PDB entry 5FHS | X-ray diffraction, 2.70 A resolution | chains P and Q of the 28 polymer chains in the assembly

[Chain P]
Molecule: Proteasome subunit alpha type-3
Source organism: Saccharomyces cerevisiae (strain ATCC 204508 / S288c)
Notes: EC 3.4.25.1
UniProt: P23638 (PSA3_YEAST); residues 0-257 here correspond to UniProt positions 1-258 (UniProt number = residue number + 1)
Amino-acid sequence (258 residues; numbered 0 to 257; the number before each row is that of its first residue; numbering starts at 0):
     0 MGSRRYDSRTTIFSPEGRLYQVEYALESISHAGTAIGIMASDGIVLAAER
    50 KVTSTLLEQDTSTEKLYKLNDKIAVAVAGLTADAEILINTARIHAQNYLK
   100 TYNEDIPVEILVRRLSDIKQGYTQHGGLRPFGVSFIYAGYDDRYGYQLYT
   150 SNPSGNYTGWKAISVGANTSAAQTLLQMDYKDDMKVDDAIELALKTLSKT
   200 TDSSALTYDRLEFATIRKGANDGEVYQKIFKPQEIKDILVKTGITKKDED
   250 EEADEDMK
Not modelled in the structure: 0, 245-257
Swiss-Prot annotation at these positions:
  - cross-link (Glycyl lysine isopeptide (Lys-Gly)): Lys99 (interchain with G-Cter in ubiquitin), Lys198 (interchain with G-Cter in ubiquitin), Lys230 (interchain with G-Cter in ubiquitin)

[Chain Q]
Molecule: Proteasome subunit alpha type-4
Source organism: Saccharomyces cerevisiae (strain ATCC 204508 / S288c)
Notes: EC 3.4.25.1
UniProt: P40303 (PSA4_YEAST); residues -1 to 252 here correspond to UniProt positions 1-254 (UniProt number = residue number + 2)
Amino-acid sequence (254 residues; row label = number of the first residue in the row; numbers below 1 keep their minus sign (Met-1 is residue -1)):
    -1 MSGYDRALSIFSPDGHIFQVEYALEAVKRGTCAVGVKGKNCVVLGCERRS
    49 TLKLQDTRITPSKVSKIDSHVVLSFSGLNADSRILIEKARVEAQSHRLTL
    99 EDPVTVEYLTRYVAGVQQRYTQSGGVRPFGVSTLIAGFDPRDDEPKLYQT
   149 EPSGIYSSWSAQTIGRNSKTVREFLEKNYDRKEPPATVEECVKLTVRSLL
   199 EVVQTGAKNIEITVVKPDSDIVALSSEEINQYVTQIEQEKQEQQEQDKKK
   249 KSNH
Not modelled in the structure: -1 to 0, 241-252
Swiss-Prot annotation at these positions:
  - modified residue: Thr58 (Phosphothreonine)

[Chain P / chain Q interface]
Contacting residue pairs - 75 pairs, chain P then chain Q:
  Arg3(P) - Arg4(Q)  hydrogen bond (backbone-side chain)
  Asp6(P) - Tyr2(Q)  hydrogen bond
  Asp6(P) - Arg4(Q)  salt bridge
  Arg8(P) - Arg4(Q)
  Thr10(P) - Leu6(Q)
  Thr10(P) - Arg125(Q)
  Ile11(P) - Leu6(Q)  hydrophobic
  Ile11(P) - Gln17(Q)
  Phe12(P) - Gln17(Q)  hydrogen bond (backbone-side chain)
  Phe12(P) - Tyr20(Q)  hydrophobic
  Phe12(P) - Ala21(Q)  hydrophobic
  Phe12(P) - Ala24(Q)  hydrophobic
  Phe12(P) - Leu76(Q)  hydrophobic
  Phe12(P) - Arg125(Q)
  Phe12(P) - Pro126(Q)
  Phe12(P) - Gly128(Q)
  Ser13(P) - Tyr20(Q)
  Pro14(P) - Tyr20(Q)  hydrophobic
  Pro14(P) - Glu23(Q)
  Glu15(P) - Glu23(Q)
  Glu15(P) - Arg27(Q)  hydrogen bond (backbone-side chain)
  Gly16(P) - Tyr20(Q)
  Gly16(P) - Glu23(Q)
  Gly16(P) - Ala24(Q)
  Gly16(P) - Arg27(Q)  hydrogen bond (backbone-side chain)
  Arg17(P) - Arg27(Q)
  Leu18(P) - Arg125(Q)
  Met38(P) - Asp54(Q)
  Met38(P) - Arg56(Q)
  Arg112(P) - Arg81(Q)
  Ser115(P) - Arg81(Q)  hydrogen bond (backbone-side chain)
  Asp116(P) - Arg81(Q)  salt bridge
  Asp116(P) - Ile82(Q)
  Gln119(P) - Ala78(Q)
  Gln119(P) - Asp79(Q)
  Gln119(P) - Ile82(Q)
  Thr122(P) - Arg125(Q)  hydrogen bond (backbone-side chain)
  Gln123(P) - Tyr118(Q)
  Gln123(P) - Gly123(Q)
  Gln123(P) - Val124(Q)
  Gln123(P) - Arg125(Q)  hydrogen bond (backbone-backbone)
  Gln123(P) - Pro126(Q)
  Gln123(P) - Phe127(Q)
  His124(P) - Gly123(Q)
  His124(P) - Val124(Q)
  Gly125(P) - Tyr2(Q)
  Gly125(P) - Gly123(Q)
  Gly126(P) - Tyr2(Q)
  Tyr143(P) - Arg56(Q)  hydrogen bond (backbone-side chain)
  Tyr143(P) - Ile57(Q)  hydrophobic
  Tyr145(P) - Arg56(Q)  hydrogen bond (backbone-side chain)
  Gln146(P) - Ile57(Q)
  Leu147(P) - Ile57(Q)
  Tyr148(P) - Ile57(Q)
  Ser153(P) - Ala78(Q)
  Gly154(P) - Ala78(Q)
  Gly154(P) - Arg81(Q)  hydrogen bond (backbone-side chain)
  Asn155(P) - Asn77(Q)
  Asn155(P) - Ala78(Q)
  Tyr156(P) - Pro59(Q)  hydrophobic
  Tyr156(P) - Arg81(Q)
  Gly158(P) - Gln53(Q)
  Gly158(P) - Asp54(Q)  hydrogen bond (backbone-backbone)
  Gly158(P) - Ile57(Q)
  Gly158(P) - Thr58(Q)  hydrogen bond (backbone-side chain)
  Trp159(P) - Lys51(Q)
  Trp159(P) - Leu52(Q)
  Trp159(P) - Gln53(Q)
  Trp159(P) - Asp54(Q)
  Lys160(P) - Leu52(Q)  hydrogen bond (backbone-backbone)
  Lys160(P) - Gln53(Q)
  Ala161(P) - Leu52(Q)
  Leu175(P) - Leu52(Q)
  Gln176(P) - Lys51(Q)
  Gln176(P) - Leu52(Q)
Also at the interface, not in a pair above, chain P (40 interface residues in all): Thr157, Gln172, Tyr179
Also at the interface, not in a pair above, chain Q (31 interface residues in all): Leu50

[Overview]
40 residues of chain P face 31 of chain Q across their interface; the contacts include 14 hydrogen bonds and 2
salt bridges. Polar pairs include Asp6(P)-Arg4(Q), Asp116(P)-Arg81(Q) and Arg3(P)-Arg4(Q).
Here chain P is Proteasome subunit alpha type-3 and chain Q is Proteasome subunit alpha type-4, both from
Saccharomyces cerevisiae (strain ATCC 204508 / S288c). Entry 5FHS (Yeast 20S proteasome beta5-K33A mutant
(propeptide expressed in trans) in complex with Carfilzomib) was determined by X-ray diffraction, deposited
together with 5CZ4, 5CZ5, 5CZ6, 5CZ7, 5CZ8, 5CZ9 and 16 further entries.
